3A4H - chain A; structure by X-ray diffraction, 3.06 A resolution.

# Chain A
Molecule: Vitamin D hydroxylase
Organism: Pseudonocardia autotrophica
Reference sequence: C4B644 (C4B644_9PSEU); numbering as in UniProt (aligned over 1-403)
Sequence (411 residues; each row starts with the number of its first residue):
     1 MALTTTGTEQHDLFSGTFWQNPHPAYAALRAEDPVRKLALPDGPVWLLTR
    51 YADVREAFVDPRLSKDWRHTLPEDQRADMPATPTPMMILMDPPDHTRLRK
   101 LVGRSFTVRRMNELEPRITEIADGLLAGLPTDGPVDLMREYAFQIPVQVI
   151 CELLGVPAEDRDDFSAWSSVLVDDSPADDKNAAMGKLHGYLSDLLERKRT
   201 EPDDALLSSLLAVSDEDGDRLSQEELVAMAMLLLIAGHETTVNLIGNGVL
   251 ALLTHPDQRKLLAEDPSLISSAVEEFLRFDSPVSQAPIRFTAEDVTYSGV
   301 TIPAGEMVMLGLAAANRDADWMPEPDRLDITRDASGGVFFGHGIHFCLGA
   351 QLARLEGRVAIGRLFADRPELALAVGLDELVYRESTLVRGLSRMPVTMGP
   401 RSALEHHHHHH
Disordered / not traced: 1-3, 404-411
Sequence notes: expression tag (404-411)
Metal / ion sites: Ca2+ near Asp160 (its only coordinating residue here); heme Fe near Cys347 (its only coordinating residue here)
Residues lining bound ligands: heme (HEM): Phe58, Lys65, Met87, Ile88, His95, Arg99, Phe106, Leu232, Leu233, Ala236, Gly237, Thr240, Thr241, Leu244, Leu277, Pro282, Val283, Ala286, Pro287, Arg289, Leu312, Phe339, Phe340, Gly341, Ile344, His345, Phe346, Cys347, Leu348, Gly349, Ala353, Glu356
UniProt features mapped onto this chain:
  - binding site (heme): Cys347
  - mutagenesis: Thr70 (T70R: Increases 25-hydroxylase activity 2.0-fold. Increases 25-hydroxylase activity 21.6-fold; when associated with V156L, E216M and E348R), Val156 (V156L: Increases 25-hydroxylase activity 21.6-fold; when associated with T70R; E216M and E348R; V156S: Increases 25-hydroxylase activity 2.5-fold), Glu216 (E216A: Increases 25-hydroxylase activity 1.9-fold; E216M: Increases 25-hydroxylase activity 21.6-fold; when associated with T70R; V156L and E348R), Glu384 (E384R: Increases 25-hydroxylase activity 2.8-fold. Increases 25-hydroxylase activity 21.6-fold; when associated with T70R; V156L and E216M)
Reported in the primary citation:
  - mutagenesis - T70R, E216M, E384R: unchanged binding to substrates
  - mutagenesis - T70R/V156L/E216M/E384R (22-fold): increased catalytic activity on VD3 (citing earlier work)

# In short
Bound to chain A: heme. From UniProt: heme-binding residue Cys347 and 4 mutagenesis sites. The paper reports
that T70R/V156L/E216M/E384R increase catalytic activity on VD3; T70R, E216M and E384R leave binding to
substrates unchanged.
Chain A is Vitamin D hydroxylase (Pseudonocardia autotrophica); the structure, Structure of cytochrome P450
vdh from Pseudonocardia autotrophica (orthorhombic crystal form), was determined by X-ray diffraction,
deposited together with 3A4Z, 3A50, 3A51 and 3A4G.
